Entry 8HDR (electron microscopy, 3.66 A resolution); this record covers chains O and m of the 54 polymer chains in the assembly.

# Chain O
Name: Pam3 sheath protein
Source organism: uncultured cyanophage
Chain sequence (384 residues; row label = number of the first residue in the row):
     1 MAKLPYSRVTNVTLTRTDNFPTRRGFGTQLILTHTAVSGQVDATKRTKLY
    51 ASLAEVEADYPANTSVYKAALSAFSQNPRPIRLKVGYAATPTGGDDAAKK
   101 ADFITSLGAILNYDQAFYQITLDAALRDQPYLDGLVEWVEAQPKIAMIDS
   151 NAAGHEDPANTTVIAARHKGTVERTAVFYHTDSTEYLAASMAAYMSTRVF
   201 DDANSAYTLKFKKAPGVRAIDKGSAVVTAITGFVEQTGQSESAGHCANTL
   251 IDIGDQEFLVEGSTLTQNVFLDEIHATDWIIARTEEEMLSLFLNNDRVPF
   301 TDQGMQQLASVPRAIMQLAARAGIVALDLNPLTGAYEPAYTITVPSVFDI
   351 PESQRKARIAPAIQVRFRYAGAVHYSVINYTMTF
Disordered / not traced: 1-2

# Chain m
Name: pam3 tube protein
Source organism: uncultured cyanophage
Chain sequence (142 residues; numbered 1 to 142; the number before each row is that of its first residue):
     1 MAMKAYSMLNVTATLDGRRVIGLMDGDDAITTSPGVDVGTMLVGADGSWL
    51 FSQTADKSATVVIKLKPNSPTHRQLTEKWMAQRAGRLVGFPFDFIDSASN
   101 EGGTGAEFFIQKAPDDSKGNNAVVREWTIVTGEWTPTIPTLL

# Chain O / chain m interface
Residue-residue contacts - 33 pairs, chain O then chain m:
  L291(O) with G17(m)
  N294(O) with R18(m)
  N295(O) with G17(m), hydrogen bond (side chain-backbone); R18(m), hydrogen bond (side chain-backbone)
  D302(O) with S97(m)
  Q303(O) with L9(m); N10(m); V11(m), hydrogen bond (side chain-backbone); T12(m); R19(m)
  Q306(O) with T12(m); I95(m); S97(m); N100(m)
  Q307(O) with T14(m); G17(m), hydrogen bond (side chain-backbone); R19(m)
  S310(O) with T14(m); D93(m), hydrogen bond
  R313(O) with D93(m), salt bridge; I95(m); T104(m)
  A314(O) with T104(m)
  Q317(O) with G105(m); A106(m); E133(m); W134(m); T135(m)
  L318(O) with A106(m), hydrophobic; E107(m)
  R321(O) with E107(m), salt bridge
  Y336(O) with I138(m)
  Y340(O) with T135(m)
Interface residues without a listed pair, chain O (17 interface residues in all): P299, P338
Interface residues without a listed pair, chain m (22 interface residues in all): D16, P91

# In short
17 residues of chain O and 22 residues of chain m are in contact; the contacts include 5 hydrogen bonds and 2
salt bridges. Polar contacts include R313(O)-D93(m), R321(O)-E107(m) and N295(O)-G17(m).
Chain O is Pam3 sheath protein and chain m is pam3 tube protein, both from uncultured cyanophage; the
structure, Cyanophage Pam3 neck, was determined by electron microscopy (same publication as 7YFW, 7YFZ, 8HDS
and 8HDW).
